PDB entry 3OFU | X-ray diffraction, 2.80 A resolution | chain A

Chain A:
Protein: Cytochrome P450
From: Novosphingobium aromaticivorans
UniProt: Q2G637 (Q2G637_NOVAD); numbering as in UniProt (aligned over 1-396)
Sequence (396 residues; each row starts with the number of its first residue):
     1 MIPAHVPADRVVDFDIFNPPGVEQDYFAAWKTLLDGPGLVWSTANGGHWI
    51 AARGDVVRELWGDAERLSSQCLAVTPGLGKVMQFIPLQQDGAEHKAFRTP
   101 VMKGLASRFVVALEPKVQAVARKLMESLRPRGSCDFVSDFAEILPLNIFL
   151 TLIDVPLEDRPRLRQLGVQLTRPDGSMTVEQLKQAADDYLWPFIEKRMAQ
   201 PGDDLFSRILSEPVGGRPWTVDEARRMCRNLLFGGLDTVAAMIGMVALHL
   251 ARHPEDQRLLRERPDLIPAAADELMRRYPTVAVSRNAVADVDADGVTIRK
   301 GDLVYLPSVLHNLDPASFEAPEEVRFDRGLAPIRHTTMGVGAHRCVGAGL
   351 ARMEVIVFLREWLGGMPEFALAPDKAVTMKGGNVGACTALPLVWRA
Ion coordination: heme Fe near C345 (its only coordinating residue here)
Small-molecule neighbours:
  - heme (HEM): W61, P86, L87, H94, R98, L105, L152, N230, L231, G234, G235, T238, V239, M242, V281, V283, R285, T337, M338, G339, A342, H343, C345, V346, G347, L350, A351, E354
  - beta-ionone (ID3; (3E)-4-(2,6,6-trimethylcyclohex-1-en-1-yl)but-3-en-2-one): L72, L78, F84, L87, F233, G234, D237, T238, V281, V283, N383, V384

Overview:
Ligands of chain A: heme and beta-ionone.
Chain A is Cytochrome P450 (Novosphingobium aromaticivorans); the structure, Crystal Structure of Cytochrome
P450 CYP101C1, was determined by X-ray diffraction, deposited together with 3OFT.
